Entry 4X64 (X-ray diffraction, 3.35 A resolution); this record covers chains A and J of the 23 polymer chains in the assembly.

== Chain A ==
Molecule: 16S rRNA
Source organism: Thermus thermophilus HB8
Sequence (1522 nucleotides; each row starts with the number of its first residue; note: 42 numbers in that range are skipped by the numbering (no residue carries them; nothing is unmodelled there); a row labelled like 190A-190L holds insertion residues (190A, then the next letters in order); numbering starts at 0):
     0 UUUGUUGGAGAGUUUGAUCCUGGCUCAGGGUGAACGCUGGCGGCGUGCCU
    50 AAGACAUGCAAGUCGUGCGGG
    73 CCGCGGGGUUUU
    88 ACUCCG
    95 UGGUC
   101 AGCGGCGGACGGGUGAGUAACGCGUGGGU
  129A G
   130 ACCUACCCGGAAGAGGGGGACAACCCGGGGAAACUCGGGCUAAUCCCCCA
   180 UGUGGACCCGC
190A-190L CCCUUGGGGUGU
   191 GUCCAAAGGGCUUU
   216 GCCCGCUUCCGGAUGGGCCCGCGUCCCAUCAGCUAGUUGGUGGGGUAAUG
   266 GCCCACCAAGGCGACGACGGGUAGCCGGUCUGAGAGGAUGGCCGGCCACA
   316 GGGGCACUGAGACACGGGCCCCACUCCUACGGGAGGCAGCAGUUAGGAAU
   366 CUUCCGCAAUGGGCGCAAGCCUGACGGAGCGACGCCGCUUGGAGGAAGAA
   416 GCCCUUCGGGGUGUAAACUCCUGAA
   442 CCCGGGACGAAACCCCCGACGA
   474 GGGGACUGACGGUACCGGG
   494 GUAAUAGCGCCGGCCAACUCCGUGCCAGCAGCCGCGGUAAUACGGAGGGC
   544 GCGAGCGUUACCCGGAUUCACUGGGCGUAAAGGGCGUGUAGGCGGCCUGG
   594 GGCGUCCCAUGUGAAAGACCACGGCUCAACCGUGGGGGAGCGUGGGAUAC
   644 GCUCAGGCUAGACGGUGGGAGAGGGUGGUGGAAUUCCCGGAGUAGCGGUG
   694 AAAUGCGCAGAUACCGGGAGGAACGCCGAUGGCGAAGGCAGCCACCUGGU
   744 CCACCCGUGACGCUGAGGCGCGAAAGCGUGGGGAGCAAACCGGAUUAGAU
   794 ACCCGGGUAGUCCACGCCCUAAACGAUGCGCGCUAGGUCUCUGGGUCU
   848 CCUGGGGGCCGAAGCUAACGCGUUAAGCGCGCCGCCUGGGGAGUACGGCC
   898 GCAAGGCUGAAACUCAAAGGAAUUGACGGGGGCCCGCACAAGCGGUGGAG
   948 CAUGUGGUUUAAUUCGAAGXAACGCGAAGAACCUUACCAGGCCUUGACAU
   998 GCUAGG
 1003A G
  1004 AACCCGGGUGAAAGCCUGGGGUGCCCC
1030A-1030D GCGA
  1031 GGGGAGCCCUAGCACAGGUGCUGCAUGGCCGUCGUCAGCUCGUGCCGUGA
  1081 GGUGUUGGGUUAAGUCCCGCAACGAGCGCAACCCCCGCCGUUAGUUGCCA
  1131 GCGGUUCGGCCGGGCACUCUAACGGGACUGCCCGCGAAA
  1171 GCGGGAGGAAGGAGGGGACGACGUCUGGUCAGCAUGGCCCUUACGGCCUG
  1221 GGCGACACACGUGCUACAAUGCCCACUACAAAGCGAUGCCACCCGGCAAC
  1271 GGGGAGCUAAUCGCAAAAAGGUGGGCCCAGUUCGGAUUGGGGUCUGCAAC
  1321 CCGACCCCAUGAAGCCGGAAUCGCUAGUAAUCGCGGAUCAG
 1361A C
  1362 CAUGCCGCGGUGAAUACGUUCCCGGGCCUUGUACACACXGCCXGUXACGC
  1412 CAUGGGAGCGGGCUCUACCCGAAGUCGCCGGG
  1446 AGCCUACGGG
  1459 CAGGCGCCGAGGGUAGGGCCCGUGACUGGGGCGAAGUCGUAACAAGGUAG
  1509 CUGUACCGGAAGGUGCGGCUGGAUCCACUCCUUUCU
Unresolved in the structure: 0-4, 1534-1538
Modified residues: PSU (pseudouridine-5'-monophosphate) at position 516, 7MG (7N-methyl-8-hydroguanosine-5'-monophosphate) at position 527, M2G (N2-dimethylguanosine-5'-monophosphate) at position 966, 5MC (5-methylcytidine-5'-monophosphate) at position 967, 2MG (2N-methylguanosine-5'-monophosphate) at position 1207, 5MC (5-methylcytidine-5'-monophosphate) at position 1400, 4OC (4n,o2'-methylcytidine-5'-monophosphate) at position 1402, 5MC (5-methylcytidine-5'-monophosphate) at position 1404, 5MC (5-methylcytidine-5'-monophosphate) at position 1407, UR3 (3-methyluridine-5'-monophoshate) at position 1498, MA6 (6N-dimethyladenosine-5'-monophoshate) at position 1518, MA6 (6N-dimethyladenosine-5'-monophoshate) at position 1519, PSU (pseudouridine-5'-monophosphate) at position 1540, PSU (pseudouridine-5'-monophosphate) at position 1541
Differences from the reference sequence: conflict C1534 (A132811 in 55771382), A1535 (C132812 in 55771382)
Bound ions: Mg2+ site 1: U5, G6; Mg2+ site 2 near U12 (its only coordinating residue here); K+ site 1 near U14 (its only coordinating residue here); Mg2+ site 3 near G15 (its only coordinating residue here); Mg2+ site 4 near G21 (its only coordinating residue here); Mg2+ site 5 near G28 (its only coordinating residue here); Mg2+ site 6: G46, G394; Mg2+ site 7 near C48 (its only coordinating residue here); Mg2+ site 8 near A53 (its only coordinating residue here); Mg2+ site 9: G61, U62; Mg2+ site 10: G70, U98; Mg2+ site 11: U83, C1543, U1544; 99 more Mg2+ sites not listed; 17 more K+ sites not listed
Ligand contacts:
  - paromomycin (PAR), molecule 1: G31, C47, C48, A50, A51, G52, A53, G113, U114, G115, A353, C355, A356, U358, U359, A360, G361, U365, C366
  - paromomycin (PAR), molecule 2: G567, G568, C569, G570, G575, G821, C822, C862, U863, G874, C875, C879
  - paromomycin (PAR), molecule 3: G610, A611, C612, A614, C615, A622, C623, C624, G625, U626
  - paromomycin (PAR), molecule 4: G661, G662, A663, G664, G666, G667, U740, G741, G742, U743
  - paromomycin (PAR), molecule 5: U669, G670, G671, U672, G673, G714, A715, A716, C717, C805, C806
  - paromomycin (PAR), molecule 6: 5MC_1404, G1405, U1406, 5MC_1407, A1408, C1409, G1489, C1490, G1491, A1492, A1493, G1494, U1495, C1496

== Chain J ==
Protein: 30S ribosomal protein S10
Source organism: Thermus thermophilus (strain HB8 / ATCC 27634 / DSM 579)
UniProtKB: Q5SHN7 (RS10_THET8); numbering as in UniProt (aligned over 3-101)
Chain sequence (99 residues; each row starts with the number of its first residue):
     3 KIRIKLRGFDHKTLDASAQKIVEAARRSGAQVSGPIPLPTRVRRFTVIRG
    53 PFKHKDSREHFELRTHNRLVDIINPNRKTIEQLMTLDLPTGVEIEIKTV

== How chain A and chain J interact ==
Residue-residue contacts - 76 pairs, chain A then chain J:
  G963(A) with Phe54(J), sugar contact
  A964(A) with Phe54(J), sugar contact; Lys55(J), hydrogen bond to the sugar
  A969(A) with Lys55(J), salt bridge to the phosphate
  C972(A) with Lys55(J), sugar contact; His56(J), sugar contact; Lys57(J), salt bridge to the phosphate
  G973(A) with Ile50(J), sugar contact; Pro53(J), sugar contact; Phe54(J), base contact; Lys55(J), hydrogen bond to the sugar; Lys57(J), salt bridge to the phosphate
  A975(A) with Thr48(J), base contact; Lys57(J), salt bridge to the phosphate; Arg60(J), base contact
  G1058(A) with Pro53(J), base contact
  C1059(A) with Arg51(J), hydrogen bond to the sugar; Gly52(J), sugar contact; Pro53(J), base contact
  C1060(A) with Arg51(J), sugar contact; Gly52(J), sugar contact; His56(J), hydrogen bond to the sugar; Ser59(J), phosphate contact
  G1061(A) with Arg51(J), phosphate contact; His56(J), hydrogen bond to the sugar; Ser59(J), phosphate contact
  A1123(A) with Ser35(J), hydrogen bond to the sugar; Gly36(J), sugar contact; Pro37(J), sugar contact; Ile38(J), sugar contact; Pro39(J), base contact
  G1124(A) with Ser35(J), phosphate contact; Ile38(J), phosphate contact
  U1125(A) with Arg5(J), base contact; Ile38(J), phosphate contact; Asp73(J), base contact
  U1150(A) with Pro39(J), base contact; Leu40(J), hydrogen bond to the sugar; Pro41(J), sugar contact
  A1151(A) with Pro39(J), sugar contact; Leu40(J), sugar contact; Pro41(J), sugar contact; Thr42(J), hydrogen bond to the phosphate; Arg70(J), hydrogen bond to the phosphate
  A1152(A) with His13(J), phosphate contact; Asp17(J), sugar contact; His68(J), salt bridge to the phosphate; Arg70(J), salt bridge to the phosphate
  C1153(A) with His13(J), salt bridge to the phosphate
  C1189(A) with Arg51(J), salt bridge to the phosphate
  G1197(A) with His56(J), base contact
  G1198(A) with Pro53(J), base contact; Phe54(J), sugar contact; Lys55(J), sugar contact
  U1199(A) with Phe54(J), sugar contact
  G1202(A) with Pro53(J), base contact
  G1253(A) with Val44(J), phosphate contact; Arg46(J), salt bridge to the phosphate
  C1254(A) with Arg43(J), phosphate contact; Val44(J), phosphate contact; Arg45(J), salt bridge to the phosphate
  G1255(A) with Arg43(J), base contact; Arg45(J), salt bridge to the phosphate
  U1278(A) with Lys99(J), base contact
  A1279(A) with Arg9(J), salt bridge to the phosphate; Arg43(J), base contact
  A1280(A) with Lys7(J), phosphate contact; Leu40(J), sugar contact; Pro41(J), sugar contact
  U1281(A) with Arg5(J), base contact; Lys7(J), base contact
  C1366(A) with Arg60(J), hydrogen bond to the sugar
  C1367(A) with Thr48(J), hydrogen bond to the sugar; Arg60(J), sugar contact; His62(J), phosphate contact
  G1368(A) with His62(J), salt bridge to the phosphate
Also at the interface, not in a pair above, chain A (34 interface residues in all): A965, A1188
Also at the interface, not in a pair above, chain J (36 interface residues in all): Arg28, Glu61, Glu97

== Overview ==
Chain A and chain J form an interface of 34 and 36 residues respectively, with 11 hydrogen bonds and 13 salt
bridges. Polar pairs include A964(A)-Lys55(J), G973(A)-Lys55(J) and C1059(A)-Arg51(J). Bound to chain A: 6
copies of paromomycin. U5(A) and G6(A) coordinate Mg2+ site 1.
Here chain A is 16S rRNA (Thermus thermophilus HB8) and chain J is 30S ribosomal protein S10 (Thermus
thermophilus (strain HB8 / ATCC 27634 / DSM 579)). Entry 4X64 (Crystal Structure of 30S ribosomal subunit from
Thermus thermophilus) was determined by X-ray diffraction, deposited together with 4X62, 4X65 and 4X66.
